Entry 7NYW (electron microscopy, 3.10 A resolution); this record covers chains J and L of the 14 polymer chains in the assembly.

Chain J:
Molecule: Macrodomain Ter protein
Source organism: Photorhabdus thracensis
UniProtKB: A0A0F7LUV5 (A0A0F7LUV5_9GAMM); residue numbers follow UniProt; this construct covers 1-151
Amino-acid sequence (151 residues; numbered 1 to 151; the number before each row is that of its first residue):
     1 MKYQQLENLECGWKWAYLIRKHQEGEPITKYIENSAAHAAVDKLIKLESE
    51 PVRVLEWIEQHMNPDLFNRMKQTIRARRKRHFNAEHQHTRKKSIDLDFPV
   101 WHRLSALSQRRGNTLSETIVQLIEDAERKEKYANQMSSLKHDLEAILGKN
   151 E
Disordered / not traced: 136-151

Chain L:
Molecule: matS2 DNA 80 b, oligo FBA770
Sequence (80 nucleotides; each row starts with the number of its first residue):
     1 TGCCGTTACAATGTAACAGTGGCGGGTAATCCAGAGCCAGACGAGCACTA
    51 CGAACAACTAATGCCTACTTTACAGGCGAG
Disordered / not traced: 23-80

How chain J and chain L interact:
Residue-residue contacts (23; chain J residue first):
  Tyr17(J) - DG13(L)  phosphate contact
  Tyr17(J) - DT14(L)  hydrogen bond to the phosphate
  Lys21(J) - DG13(L)  phosphate contact
  Lys21(J) - DT14(L)  salt bridge to the phosphate
  Arg69(J) - DT14(L)  salt bridge to the phosphate
  Arg69(J) - DA15(L)  phosphate contact
  Gln72(J) - DT14(L)  sugar contact
  Gln72(J) - DA15(L)  hydrogen bond to the base
  Thr73(J) - DG13(L)  sugar contact
  Thr73(J) - DT14(L)  phosphate contact
  Arg75(J) - DA16(L)  base contact
  Ala76(J) - DT14(L)  base contact
  Arg77(J) - DT12(L)  salt bridge to the phosphate
  Arg77(J) - DG13(L)  phosphate contact
  Arg80(J) - DT12(L)  base contact
  Arg80(J) - DG13(L)  hydrogen bond to the base
  Lys91(J) - DA10(L)  phosphate contact
  Lys92(J) - DC9(L)  phosphate contact
  Lys92(J) - DA10(L)  salt bridge to the phosphate
  Ser93(J) - DC9(L)  base contact
  Ser93(J) - DA10(L)  base contact
  Ile94(J) - DC9(L)  phosphate contact
  Asp95(J) - DC9(L)  hydrogen bond to the base
Other interface residues (no listed pair), chain J (15 interface residues in all): Arg20
Other interface residues (no listed pair), chain L (9 interface residues in all): DA8, DA11

Summary:
15 residues of chain J face 9 of chain L across their interface, with 4 hydrogen bonds and 4 salt bridges.
Among the polar pairs are Gln72(J)-DA15(L), Arg80(J)-DG13(L) and Asp95(J)-DC9(L).
Here chain J is Macrodomain Ter protein (Photorhabdus thracensis) and chain L is matS2 DNA 80 b, oligo FBA770.
Entry 7NYW (Cryo-EM structure of the MukBEF-MatP-DNA head module) was determined by electron microscopy (same
publication as 7NYX, 7NYY, 7NYZ, 7NZ0, 7NZ2, 7NZ3 and 7NZ4).
